Entry 9ETT (electron microscopy, 2.37 A resolution); this record covers chains H and G of the 20 polymer chains in the assembly.

[Chain H (and G)]
Molecule: Flagellin
Organism: Sulfolobus acidocaldarius
Notes: chain G of this document is another copy of the same molecule, construct and numbering; everything in this record applies to it too
Reference sequence: Q4J9K5 (Q4J9K5_SULAC); numbering as in UniProt (aligned over 12-304)
Amino-acid sequence (293 residues; row label = number of the first residue in the row):
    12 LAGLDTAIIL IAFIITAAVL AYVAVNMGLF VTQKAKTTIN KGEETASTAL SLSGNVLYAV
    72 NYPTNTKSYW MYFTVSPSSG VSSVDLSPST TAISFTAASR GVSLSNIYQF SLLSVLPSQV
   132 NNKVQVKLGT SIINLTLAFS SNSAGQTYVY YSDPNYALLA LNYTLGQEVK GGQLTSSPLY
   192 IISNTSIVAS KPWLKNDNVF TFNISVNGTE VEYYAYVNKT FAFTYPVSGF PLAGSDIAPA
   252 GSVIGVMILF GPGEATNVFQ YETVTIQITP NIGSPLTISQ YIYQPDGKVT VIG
Glycans and other covalent adducts: N-acetylglucosamine (NAG) linked to N145, N195, N214; glycan linked to N173, N218, N229
Reported in the primary citation:
  - post-translational modification sites: N173, N229

[How chain H and chain G interact]
Residue-residue contacts (7):
  A13(H) - D16(G)  hydrogen bond (backbone-side chain)
  A13(H) - T17(G)
  A13(H) - I20(G)  hydrophobic
  G14(H) - D16(G)
  G14(H) - I20(G)
  T17(H) - I20(G)
  T17(H) - F24(G)
Interface residues without a listed pair, chain H (4 interface residues in all): L12

[Overview]
The chain H/chain G interface involves 4 residues from each chain; the contacts include 1 hydrogen bond. The
hydrogen-bonded pair is A13(H)-D16(G). N-acetylglucosamine is covalently linked to N145(H), N195(H) and
N214(H). From the paper: modification sites N173(H) and N229(H).
Both chains are Flagellin (Sulfolobus acidocaldarius). Entry 9ETT (Structure of the archaellum of Sulfolobus
acidocaldarius strain MW039 (delta agl3 mutant)) was determined by electron microscopy together with 9ETS,
9EV0, 8QX4 and 8RZL from the same study.
